Entry 4OML (X-ray diffraction, 1.60 A resolution); this record covers chain A.

Chain A:
Protein: Proto-oncogene tyrosine-protein kinase Src
Source organism: Gallus gallus
Notes: EC 2.7.10.2; fragment: SH3 domain
Reference sequence: P00523 (SRC_CHICK); residue numbers follow UniProt; this construct covers 85-141
Chain sequence (78 residues; row label = number of the first residue in the row):
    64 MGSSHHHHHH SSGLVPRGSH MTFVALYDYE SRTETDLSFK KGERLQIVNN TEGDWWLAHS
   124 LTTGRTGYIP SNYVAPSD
Disordered / not traced: 64-83, 141
Differences from the reference sequence: initiating methionine (64); expression tag (65-84); engineered mutation Arg-128 (Gln in P00523)
From the paper describing this entry:
  - self-association interface (contacts with another copy of this molecule); pairs are residue here / residue on that copy: Glu-106/Ser-123 (hydrogen bond)
  - mutagenesis - Q128R: increased stability

In short:
From the paper: Q128R increases stability; a self-association interface involving Glu-106.
Chain A is Proto-oncogene tyrosine-protein kinase Src (Gallus gallus); the structure, Crystal structure of the
intertwined dimer of the c-Src tyrosine kinase SH3 domain mutant Q128R, was determined by X-ray diffraction,
deposited together with 4OMN, 4OMO, 4OMP, 4JZ3 and 4JZ4.
